7DZM - chains A and C of the 5 polymer chains in the assembly; structure by X-ray diffraction, 2.25 A resolution.

== Chain A ==
Molecule: MHC class I antigen
Source organism: Homo sapiens
UniProtKB: I3ZN85 (I3ZN85_HUMAN); residues 3-279 here correspond to UniProt positions 25-301 (UniProt number = residue number + 22)
Sequence (278 residues; row label = number of the first residue in the row):
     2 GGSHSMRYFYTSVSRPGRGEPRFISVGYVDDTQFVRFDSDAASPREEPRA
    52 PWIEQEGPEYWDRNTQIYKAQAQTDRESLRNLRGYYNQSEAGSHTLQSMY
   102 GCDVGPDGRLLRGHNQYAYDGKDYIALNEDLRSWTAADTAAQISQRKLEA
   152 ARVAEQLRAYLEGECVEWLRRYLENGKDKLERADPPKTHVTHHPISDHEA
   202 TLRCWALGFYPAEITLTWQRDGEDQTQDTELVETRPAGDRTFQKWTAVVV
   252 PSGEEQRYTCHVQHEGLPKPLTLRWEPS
Differences from the reference sequence: expression tag (2)
Cystine bridges: Cys103-Cys166, Cys205-Cys261

== Chain C ==
Molecule: Gag-Pol polyprotein
Source organism: Human immunodeficiency virus 1
UniProtKB: P03367 (POL_HV1BR); residues 1-9 here correspond to UniProt positions 180-188 (UniProt number = residue number + 179)
Sequence (9 residues; numbered 1 to 9; the number before each row is that of its first residue):
     1 TPQDLNTML

== Interface between chain A and chain C ==
Contacting residue pairs (46):
  Met7(A) with Thr1(C)
  Tyr9(A) with Thr1(C), hydrogen bond (side chain-backbone); Pro2(C)
  Tyr11(A) with Pro2(C)
  Tyr61(A) with Thr1(C)
  Arg64(A) with Thr1(C), hydrogen bond
  Asn65(A) with Thr1(C), hydrogen bond; Pro2(C)
  Ile68(A) with Pro2(C); Gln3(C); Asp4(C)
  Tyr69(A) with Pro2(C)
  Ala71(A) with Asn6(C)
  Gln72(A) with Leu5(C); Asn6(C); Thr7(C), hydrogen bond (side chain-backbone)
  Thr75(A) with Asn6(C), hydrogen bond; Thr7(C); Met8(C)
  Glu78(A) with Met8(C)
  Ser79(A) with Met8(C); Leu9(C), hydrogen bond (side chain-backbone)
  Asn82(A) with Met8(C); Leu9(C), hydrogen bond (side chain-backbone)
  Leu83(A) with Leu9(C), hydrophobic
  Tyr86(A) with Leu9(C), hydrogen bond (side chain-backbone)
  Leu97(A) with Leu9(C), hydrophobic
  Tyr101(A) with Pro2(C); Gln3(C), hydrogen bond (side chain-backbone)
  Asn116(A) with Gln3(C), hydrogen bond
  Tyr118(A) with Thr7(C); Leu9(C), hydrophobic
  Ser145(A) with Leu9(C), hydrogen bond (side chain-backbone)
  Lys148(A) with Met8(C), hydrogen bond (side chain-backbone); Leu9(C)
  Leu149(A) with Thr7(C); Met8(C)
  Val154(A) with Thr7(C)
  Gln157(A) with Leu5(C)
  Leu158(A) with Gln3(C); Leu5(C), hydrophobic
  Tyr161(A) with Thr1(C), hydrogen bond (side chain-backbone); Pro2(C); Gln3(C)
  Trp169(A) with Thr1(C)
  Tyr173(A) with Thr1(C), hydrogen bond (side chain-backbone)
Also at the interface, not in a pair above, chain A (33 interface residues in all): Glu47, Tyr125, Ile126, Glu165

== Summary ==
33 residues of chain A and 9 residues of chain C are in contact, with 14 hydrogen bonds. Polar contacts
include Tyr9(A)-Thr1(C), Arg64(A)-Thr1(C) and Asn65(A)-Thr1(C).
Here chain A is MHC class I antigen (Homo sapiens) and chain C is Gag-Pol polyprotein (Human immunodeficiency
virus 1). Entry 7DZM (Crystal Structure of the cross-restricted T18A TCR and HLAB8101 bound to HIV-1 Gag TL9
peptide) was determined by X-ray diffraction together with 7DZN from the same study.
